Entry 7XGY (electron microscopy, 3.50 A resolution); this record covers chains B and D of the 4 polymer chains in the assembly.

Chain B (and D):
Protein: Hemoglobin subunit beta
Organism: Homo sapiens
Notes: chain D of this document is another copy of the same molecule, construct and numbering; everything in this record applies to it too
Reference sequence: P68871 (HBB_HUMAN); residues 0-146 here correspond to UniProt positions 1-147 (UniProt number = residue number + 1)
Chain sequence (147 residues; each row starts with the number of its first residue; numbering starts at 0):
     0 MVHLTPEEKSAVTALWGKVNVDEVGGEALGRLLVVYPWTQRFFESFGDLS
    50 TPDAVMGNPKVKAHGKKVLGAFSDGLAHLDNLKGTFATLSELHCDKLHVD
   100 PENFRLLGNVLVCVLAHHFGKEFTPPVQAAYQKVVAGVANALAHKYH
Disordered / not traced: 0
Ligand contacts: heme (HEM): T38, F41, F42, F45, H63, K66, V67, A70, F71, L88, L91, H92, L96, V98, N102, F103, L106, V137, L141
Curated features (UniProtKB/Swiss-Prot):
  - binding site ((2R)-2,3-bisphosphoglycerate): V1, H2, K82, H143
  - binding site (heme b): H63, H92
  - site: E7, K8 (Microbial infection: Cleavage), G25, E26 (Microbial infection: Cleavage), G29, R30 (Microbial infection: Cleavage), Y35, P36 (Microbial infection: Cleavage), W37, T38 (Microbial infection: Cleavage), F45, G46 (Microbial infection: Cleavage), D52, A53 (Microbial infection: Cleavage), G56, N57 (Microbial infection: Cleavage), K59 (Not glycated), F71, S72 (Microbial infection: Cleavage), G74, L75 (Microbial infection: Cleavage), K82 (Not glycated), T84, F85 (Microbial infection: Cleavage), H92, C93 (Microbial infection: Cleavage), K95 (Not glycated), R104, L105 (Microbial infection: Cleavage), L110, V111 (Microbial infection: Cleavage), G119, K120 (Microbial infection: Cleavage), F122, T123 (Microbial infection: Cleavage), A128, A129 (Microbial infection: Cleavage) and 2 more in UniProt
  - modified residue: V1 (N-acetylvaline), S9 (Phosphoserine), T12 (Phosphothreonine), S44 (Phosphoserine), T50 (Phosphothreonine), K59 (N6-acetyllysine), K82 (N6-acetyllysine), T87 (Phosphothreonine), C93 (S-nitrosocysteine), K144 (N6-acetyllysine)
  - glycosylation: V1 (N-linked (Glc) (glycation) valine), K8 (N-linked (Glc) (glycation) lysine), K17 (N-linked (Glc) (glycation) lysine), K66 (N-linked (Glc) (glycation) lysine), K120 (N-linked (Glc) (glycation) lysine), K144 (N-linked (Glc) (glycation) lysine)

Interface between chain B and chain D:
Contacting residue pairs (7; chain B residue first):
  V1(B) - H143(D)
  V1(B) - K144(D)
  K132(B) - H146(D)
  N139(B) - N139(D)
  H143(B) - V1(D)
  K144(B) - V1(D)
  H146(B) - K132(D)
Also at the interface, not in a pair above, chain B (8 interface residues in all): H2, L3
Also at the interface, not in a pair above, chain D (8 interface residues in all): H2, L3

Summary:
Chain B and chain D each contribute 8 residues to their interface. Ligands of chain B: heme. Curated
annotation (UniProt) lists 4 (2R)-2,3-bisphosphoglycerate-binding residues and heme b-binding residues H63(B)
and H92(B) on chain B.
Chain B and chain D are both Hemoglobin subunit beta (Homo sapiens); the structure, cryo-EM structure of
hemoglobin, was determined by electron microscopy together with 7YIM and 8GVK from the same study.
